Entry 3E5A (X-ray diffraction, 2.30 A resolution); this record covers chains A and B.

Chain A:
Molecule: Serine/threonine-protein kinase 6
Source organism: Homo sapiens
Notes: EC 2.7.11.1
Reference sequence: O14965 (STK6_HUMAN); residue numbers follow UniProt; this construct covers 125-391
Amino-acid sequence (268 residues; each row starts with the number of its first residue):
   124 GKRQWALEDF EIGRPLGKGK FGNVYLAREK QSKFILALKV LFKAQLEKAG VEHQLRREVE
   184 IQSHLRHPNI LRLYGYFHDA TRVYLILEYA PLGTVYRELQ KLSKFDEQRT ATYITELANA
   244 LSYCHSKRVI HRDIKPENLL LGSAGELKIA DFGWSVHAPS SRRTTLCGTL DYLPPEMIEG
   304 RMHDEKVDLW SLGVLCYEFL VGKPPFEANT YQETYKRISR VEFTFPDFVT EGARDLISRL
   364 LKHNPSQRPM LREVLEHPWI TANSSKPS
Unresolved in the structure: 124, 390-391
Modified positions: Thr288 (phosphothreonine; TPO)
Residues lining bound ligands: VX-680 (VX6; cyclopropanecarboxylic acid {4-[4-(4-methyl-piperazin-1-yl)-6-(5-methyl-2H-pyrazol-3-ylamino)-pyrimidin-2-ylsulfanyl]-phenyl}-amide): Leu139, Gly140, Phe144, Val147, Ala160, Lys162, Leu194, Leu210, Glu211, Tyr212, Ala213, Pro214, Leu215, Gly216, Thr217, Lys224, Glu260, Leu263, Ala273, Asp274
Curated features (UniProtKB/Swiss-Prot):
  - region: His280 to Leu293 (Activation segment)
  - active site: Asp256 (Proton acceptor)
  - binding site (ATP): Lys143, Lys162, Glu211 to Ala213, Glu260, Asn261, Asp274
  - modified residue: Thr287 (Phosphothreonine), Thr288 (Phosphothreonine), Ser342 (Phosphoserine)
  - cross-link: Lys258 (Glycyl lysine isopeptide (Lys-Gly) (interchain with G-Cter in SUMO2))
From the paper describing this entry:
  - catalytic residues: Lys162, Asp256, Asp274
  - post-translational modification sites: Thr288
  - binding site for VX-680: Leu139, Phe144, Val147, Lys162, Glu211, Tyr212, Ala213, Gly216, Thr217, Glu260, Leu263, Ala273, Asp274
  - conformationally variable residues (loop rearrangement): Lys143, Phe144
  - contacts within the chain: Lys143-Glu260

Chain B:
Molecule: Targeting protein for Xklp2
Source organism: Homo sapiens
Reference sequence: Q9ULW0 (TPX2_HUMAN); residue numbers follow UniProt; this construct covers 1-43
Amino-acid sequence (44 residues; row label = number of the first residue in the row; numbering starts at 0):
     0 GMSQVKSSYS YDAPSDFINF SSLDDEGDTQ NIDSWFEEKA NLEN
Unresolved in the structure: 0-5, 22-25, 43
From the paper describing this entry:
  - conformationally variable residues (side-chain flip): Ser14

Interface between chain A and chain B:
Residue-residue contacts (56; chain A residue first):
  Lys125(A) with Asp15(B)
  Arg126(A) with Asp15(B); Phe16(B), hydrogen bond (backbone-backbone)
  Gln127(A) with Ser14(B), hydrogen bond; Asp15(B), hydrogen bond
  Trp128(A) with Ser14(B), hydrogen bond (backbone-backbone); Asp15(B), hydrogen bond (side chain-backbone); Phe16(B), hydrophobic; Ile17(B); Phe19(B), hydrophobic
  Asp132(A) with Phe16(B)
  Glu152(A) with Phe16(B); Phe19(B)
  Ser155(A) with Phe19(B); Ser20(B)
  Phe157(A) with Phe19(B), hydrophobic
  Leu159(A) with Phe19(B), hydrophobic
  Lys166(A) with Tyr8(B)
  Glu170(A) with Tyr8(B), hydrogen bond
  Leu178(A) with Tyr10(B)
  Arg179(A) with Ser7(B), hydrogen bond; Ser9(B), hydrogen bond (side chain-backbone); Tyr10(B)
  Val182(A) with Tyr10(B), hydrophobic; Ala12(B), hydrophobic
  Glu183(A) with Tyr10(B); Asp11(B), hydrogen bond (side chain-backbone); Trp34(B)
  Ile184(A) with Phe35(B)
  Ser186(A) with Ala12(B); Pro13(B)
  His187(A) with Asp11(B); Ile31(B); Asp32(B); Trp34(B); Phe35(B)
  Leu188(A) with Phe35(B), hydrophobic
  Arg189(A) with Ile31(B)
  Tyr197(A) with Pro13(B); Ile17(B); Phe19(B), hydrophobic
  Gly198(A) with Pro13(B)
  Tyr199(A) with Tyr8(B), hydrogen bond (side chain-backbone); Ser9(B); Tyr10(B), hydrogen bond (side chain-backbone); Ala12(B); Pro13(B), hydrogen bond (backbone-backbone); Ser14(B)
  His201(A) with Tyr8(B), hydrogen bond (side chain-backbone)
  Val206(A) with Tyr8(B), hydrophobic
  Tyr246(A) with Asp32(B), hydrogen bond
  Lys250(A) with Asp32(B); Phe35(B)
  Val252(A) with Phe35(B), hydrophobic
  His280(A) with Phe35(B)
  Pro282(A) with Ala39(B), hydrophobic
Other interface residues (no listed pair), chain A (33 interface residues in all): Gln154, Leu169, Glu175
Other interface residues (no listed pair), chain B (19 interface residues in all): Ser6
Interface features reported in the paper:
  - residue pairs: Ser14(B)-Tyr199(A)
  - interface residues, chain B: Tyr8(B), Tyr10(B), Ala12(B), Phe16(B), Ile17(B), Phe19(B), Trp34(B), Phe35(B)

In short:
33 residues of chain A face 19 of chain B across their interface, with 14 hydrogen bonds. Polar contacts
include Gln127(A)-Ser14(B), Gln127(A)-Asp15(B) and Trp128(A)-Asp15(B). The authors report a contact between
Ser14(B) and Tyr199(A). From the paper: catalytic residues Lys162(A), Asp256(A) and Asp274(A); a binding site
for VX-680 at Leu139(A), Phe144(A) and Val147(A) among others.
Here chain A is Serine/threonine-protein kinase 6 and chain B is Targeting protein for Xklp2, both from Homo
sapiens. Entry 3E5A (Crystal structure of Aurora A in complex with VX-680 and TPX2) was determined by X-ray
diffraction.
